PDB entry 3GDN | X-ray diffraction, 1.67 A resolution | chain A

# Chain A
Name: R-oxynitrile lyase isoenzyme 1
From: Prunus dulcis
Notes: EC 4.1.2.10
UniProt: Q945K2 (Q945K2_PRUDU); residues 1-521 here correspond to UniProt positions 28-548 (UniProt number = residue number + 27)
Sequence (521 residues; numbered 1 to 521; the number before each row is that of its first residue):
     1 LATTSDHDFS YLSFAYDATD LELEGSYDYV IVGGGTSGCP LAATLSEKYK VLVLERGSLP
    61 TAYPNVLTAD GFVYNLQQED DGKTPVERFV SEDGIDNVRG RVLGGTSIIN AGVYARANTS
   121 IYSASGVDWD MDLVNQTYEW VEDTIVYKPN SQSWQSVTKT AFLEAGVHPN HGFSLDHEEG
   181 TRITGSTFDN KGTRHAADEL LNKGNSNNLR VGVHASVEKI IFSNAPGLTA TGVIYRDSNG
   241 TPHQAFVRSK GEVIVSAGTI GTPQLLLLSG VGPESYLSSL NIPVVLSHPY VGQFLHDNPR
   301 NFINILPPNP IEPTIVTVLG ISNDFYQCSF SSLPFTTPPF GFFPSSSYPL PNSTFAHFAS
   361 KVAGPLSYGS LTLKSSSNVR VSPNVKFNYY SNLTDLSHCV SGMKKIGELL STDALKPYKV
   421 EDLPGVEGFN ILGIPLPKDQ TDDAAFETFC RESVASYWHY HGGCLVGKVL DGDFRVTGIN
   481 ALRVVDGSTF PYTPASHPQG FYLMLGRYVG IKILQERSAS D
Disulfide bonds: Cys399-Cys450
Covalent attachments: N-acetylglucosamine (NAG) linked to Asn118, Asn135, Asn392
Ligand contacts:
  - FAD (flavin-adenine dinucleotide): Val32, Gly33, Gly34, Gly35, Thr36, Ser37, Leu54, Glu55, Arg56, Phe72, Leu76, Val98, Arg99, Gly100, Arg101, Val102, Gly104, Gly105, Thr106, Ser107, Ile109, Asn110, Ala111, Gly112, Val113, Ala215, Ser216, Val217, Ser256, Ala257, Gly258, Gly261, Val379, Trp458, His459, Tyr460, Asp486, Gly487, His497, Pro498, Gln499, Gly500, Tyr502
  - benzaldehyde (HBX): Phe72, Ala111, Val113, Arg300, Val316, Cys328, Phe330, Phe342, His357, Ala359, Tyr457, Trp458, His497
  - (2R)-hydroxy(phenyl)ethanenitrile (MXN), molecule 1: Ile121, Ser125, Trp129, Phe490, Pro491, Tyr492, Pro494, Phe501
  - (2R)-hydroxy(phenyl)ethanenitrile (MXN), molecule 2: Lys148, Pro149, Asn150, Ser151, Lys159, Gly172, Phe173, Ile183
Swiss-Prot annotation at these positions:
  - active site: His459 (Proton donor), His497 (Proton acceptor)
  - binding site (FAD): Thr36, Ser37, Glu55, Arg56, Val102, Thr106, Asn110 to Val113, Val217, Trp458, His459, Gly487, Pro498, Gln499
  - binding site (substrate): Cys328, Tyr457
  - glycosylation (N-linked (GlcNAc...) asparagine): Asn118, Asn135, Asn352, Asn392
From the paper describing this entry:
  - binding site for benzaldehyde: Ala111, Val316, Cys328, Phe330, Phe342, His357, Tyr457, Trp458, His497
  - conformationally variable residues (side-chain flip): Phe330, Ser332, Phe342, Trp458
  - contacts within the chain: Lys361-His459, His177-Ser496 (water-mediated contact), Arg182-Ser496 (water-mediated contact), Ser496-His497 (hydrogen bond)
  - catalytic residues: Cys328, Tyr457, His459, His497 (proposed by the authors, not directly observed)
  - mutagenesis - H459N (less than 5%), H497N (less than 5%): decreased catalytic activity on mandelonitrile
  - catalytic residues: Arg182, Arg194, Arg300, Lys361
  - binding site for flavin-adenine dinucleotide: His459

# Overview
Chain A binds flavin-adenine dinucleotide, benzaldehyde and (2R)-hydroxy(phenyl)ethanenitrile.
N-acetylglucosamine is covalently linked to Asn118, Asn135 and Asn392. Curated annotation (UniProt) lists
active-site residues His459 and His497, 16 FAD-binding residues and substrate-binding residues Cys328 and
Tyr457. The paper reports catalytic residues Cys328, Tyr457 and His459 among others; H459N and H497N reduce
catalytic activity on mandelonitrile.
Chain A is R-oxynitrile lyase isoenzyme 1 (Prunus dulcis); the structure, Almond hydroxynitrile lyase in
complex with benzaldehyde, was determined by X-ray diffraction, deposited together with 3GDP.
